Entry 7KAS (electron microscopy, 3.90 A resolution); this record covers chains E and F of the 7 polymer chains in the assembly.

== Chain E ==
Name: Translocation protein SEC66
Source organism: Saccharomyces cerevisiae BY4741
Reference sequence: P33754 (SEC66_YEAST); residues 1-206 here = UniProt positions 1-206
Sequence (206 residues; row label = number of the first residue in the row):
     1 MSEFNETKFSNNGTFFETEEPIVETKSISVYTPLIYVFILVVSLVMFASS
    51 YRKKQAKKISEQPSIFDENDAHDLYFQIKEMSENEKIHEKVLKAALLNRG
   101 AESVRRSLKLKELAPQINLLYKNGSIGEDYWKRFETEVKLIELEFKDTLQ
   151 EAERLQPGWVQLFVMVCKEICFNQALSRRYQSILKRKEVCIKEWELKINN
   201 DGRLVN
Not modelled in the structure: 1-68
UniProt features mapped onto this chain:
  - glycosylation (N-linked (GlcNAc...) asparagine): Asn5, Asn12

== Chain F ==
Name: Translocation protein SEC72
Source organism: Saccharomyces cerevisiae BY4741
Reference sequence: P39742 (SEC72_YEAST); numbering as in UniProt (aligned over 1-193)
Sequence (193 residues; row label = number of the first residue in the row):
     1 MVTLEYNANSKLITASDAVVALSTETNIDQINVLTTSLIGETNPNFTPQP
    51 NEALSKMIKGLFESGMKNLQQKKLNEALKNVSLAIEMAQRKRAPWEAFAI
   101 QLPELHFMLRSKIDLCLILGKHLEALQDLDFLLGTGLIQPDVFVRKADCL
   151 LKLRQWEEARATCERGLALAPEDMKLRALLIETARNLAEYNGE
Not modelled in the structure: 1-2, 193

== Interface between chain E and chain F ==
Pairs across the interface (56; chain E residue first):
  Ala71(E) with Asn27(F)
  Leu74(E) with Ile31(F), hydrophobic
  Gln77(E) with Leu4(F)
  Ile78(E) with Leu4(F), hydrophobic; Ile13(F), hydrophobic
  Met81(E) with Leu4(F); Tyr6(F), hydrophobic
  Lys86(E) with Tyr6(F)
  Ile87(E) with Tyr6(F), hydrophobic
  His88(E) with Tyr6(F), hydrogen bond (backbone-side chain); Lys11(F)
  Lys90(E) with Leu38(F); Ile39(F)
  Val91(E) with Lys11(F); Thr35(F)
  Ala94(E) with Leu34(F); Thr35(F)
  Asn98(E) with Asn27(F), hydrogen bond; Gln30(F)
  Trp159(E) with Asn45(F); Phe46(F), hydrophobic
  Leu162(E) with Phe46(F)
  Met165(E) with Pro48(F), hydrophobic
  Val166(E) with Phe46(F), hydrophobic; Trp95(F), hydrophobic
  Glu169(E) with Pro48(F); Trp95(F); Ala97(F)
  Ile170(E) with Trp95(F), hydrophobic
  Phe172(E) with Phe98(F), hydrophobic
  Asn173(E) with Pro94(F), hydrogen bond (side chain-backbone); Glu96(F); Phe98(F); Gln101(F), hydrogen bond
  Gln174(E) with Gln30(F), hydrogen bond
  Leu176(E) with Phe131(F), hydrophobic
  Arg178(E) with Gln30(F)
  Arg179(E) with Asp130(F); Phe131(F)
  Tyr180(E) with Ile85(F); Gln89(F)
  Gln181(E) with Arg90(F)
  Arg186(E) with Gln127(F)
  Lys187(E) with Leu123(F); Glu124(F)
  Cys190(E) with Gln127(F)
  Ile191(E) with Leu123(F), hydrophobic
  Trp194(E) with Leu153(F), hydrophobic; Gln155(F); Glu158(F)
  Ile198(E) with Leu123(F), hydrophobic
  Asp201(E) with Lys121(F), salt bridge
  Gly202(E) with His122(F)
  Arg203(E) with Leu119(F), hydrogen bond (side chain-backbone); Gly120(F)
  Leu204(E) with Leu153(F), hydrophobic
Interface residues without a listed pair, chain E (40 interface residues in all): Lys93, Ser177, Ile183, Asn206
Interface residues without a listed pair, chain F (44 interface residues in all): Thr3, Ile28, Glu41, Ala93, Leu102, Leu105, Asp128, Lys152, Arg154

== In short ==
The interface between chain E and chain F involves 40 residues on one side and 44 on the other; the contacts
include 6 hydrogen bonds and 1 salt bridge. Polar pairs include Asp201(E)-Lys121(F), His88(E)-Tyr6(F) and
Asn98(E)-Asn27(F).
Here chain E is Translocation protein SEC66 and chain F is Translocation protein SEC72, both from
Saccharomyces cerevisiae BY4741. Entry 7KAS (Cryo-EM structure of the Sec complex from S. cerevisiae, Sec63
FN3 mutant, class with Sec62) was determined by electron microscopy, deposited together with 7KAH, 7KAI, 7KAJ,
7KAK, 7KAL, 7KAM and 8 further entries.
